1TJR - chain A; structure by X-ray diffraction, 2.30 A resolution.

# Chain A
Name: BX1
Source organism: Zea mays
Notes: EC 4.2.1.20
UniProtKB: P42390 (TRPA_MAIZE); numbering as in UniProt (aligned over 86-346)
Amino-acid sequence (261 residues; numbered 86 to 346; the number before each row is that of its first residue):
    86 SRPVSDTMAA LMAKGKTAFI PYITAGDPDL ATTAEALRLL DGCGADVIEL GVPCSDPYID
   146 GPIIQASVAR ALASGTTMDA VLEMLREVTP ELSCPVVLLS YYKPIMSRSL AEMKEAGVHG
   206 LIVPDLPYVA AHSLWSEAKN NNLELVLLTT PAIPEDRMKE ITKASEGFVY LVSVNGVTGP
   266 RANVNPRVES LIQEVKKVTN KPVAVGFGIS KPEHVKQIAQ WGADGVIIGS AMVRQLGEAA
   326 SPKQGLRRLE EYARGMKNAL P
Modified residues: Mse93, Mse97, Mse163, Mse169, Mse191, Mse198, Mse243, Mse317, Mse341 (selenomethionine; parent Met)
Construct notes: modified residue (93, 97, 163, 169, 191, 198, 243, 317, 341)

# Overview
Chain A is BX1 (Zea mays); the structure, Crystal structure of wild-type BX1 complexed with a sulfate ion, was
determined by X-ray diffraction together with 1WBJ, 1TJP and 1RD5 from the same study.
